8YP2 - chain A; structure by X-ray diffraction, 2.91 A resolution.

# Chain A
Protein: NADP-dependent oxidoreductase domain-containing protein
Source organism: Pyricularia grisea
Reference sequence: A0A6P8AP13 (A0A6P8AP13_PYRGI); residues 2-324 here correspond to UniProt positions 1-323 (UniProt number = residue number - 1)
Chain sequence (332 residues; each row starts with the number of its first residue):
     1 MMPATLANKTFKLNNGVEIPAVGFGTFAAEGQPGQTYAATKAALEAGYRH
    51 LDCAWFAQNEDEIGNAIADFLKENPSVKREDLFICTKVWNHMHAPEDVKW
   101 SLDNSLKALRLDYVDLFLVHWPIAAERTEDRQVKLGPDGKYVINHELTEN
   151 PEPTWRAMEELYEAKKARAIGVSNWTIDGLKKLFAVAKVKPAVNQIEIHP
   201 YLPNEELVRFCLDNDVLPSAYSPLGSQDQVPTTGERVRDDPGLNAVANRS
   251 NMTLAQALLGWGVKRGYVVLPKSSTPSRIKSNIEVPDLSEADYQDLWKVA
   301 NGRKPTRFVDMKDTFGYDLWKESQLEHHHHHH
Not modelled in the structure: 327-332
Construct notes: initiating methionine (1); conflict Ala-4 (Ser3 in A0A6P8AP13), Ala-7 (Ser6 in A0A6P8AP13), Ala-38 (Ser37 in A0A6P8AP13), Phe-56 (Tyr55 in A0A6P8AP13), Ala-57 (Tyr56 in A0A6P8AP13), Asp-103 (Glu102 in A0A6P8AP13), Arg-110 (Lys109 in A0A6P8AP13), His-145 (Lys144 in A0A6P8AP13), Val-186 (Ile185 in A0A6P8AP13), Met-252 (Leu251 in A0A6P8AP13), Glu-290 (Asp289 in A0A6P8AP13), Asp-292 (Asn291 in A0A6P8AP13), Gln-294 (Glu293 in A0A6P8AP13), Glu-322 (Asp321 in A0A6P8AP13); expression tag (325-332)
Ligand contacts: NADP (NAP; NADP nicotinamide-adenine-dinucleotide phosphate): Gly-25, Thr-26, Phe-27, Glu-30, Asp-52, Lys-87, His-120, Trp-121, Ser-173, Asn-174, Gln-195, Tyr-221, Ser-222, Pro-223, Leu-224, Gly-225, Ser-226, Gln-227, Arg-238, Ala-255, Leu-270, Pro-271, Lys-272, Ser-273, Ser-274, Thr-275, Arg-278, Asn-282

# Summary
Bound to chain A: NADP.
Chain A is NADP-dependent oxidoreductase domain-containing protein (Pyricularia grisea); the structure, the
crystal structure of inactive Magnaporthe grisea oxidoreductase in complex with NADP and Glycerol, was
determined by X-ray diffraction, deposited together with 8YP9.
